Entry 6GNC (X-ray diffraction, 1.64 A resolution); this record covers chain A.

== Chain A ==
Name: Thioredoxin reductase
From: Clostridium acetobutylicum ATCC 824
UniProtKB: Q97IU2 (Q97IU2_CLOAB); residues 1-291 here = UniProt positions 1-291
Sequence (294 residues; row label = number of the first residue in the row; numbers below 1 keep their minus sign (Gly-2 is residue -2)):
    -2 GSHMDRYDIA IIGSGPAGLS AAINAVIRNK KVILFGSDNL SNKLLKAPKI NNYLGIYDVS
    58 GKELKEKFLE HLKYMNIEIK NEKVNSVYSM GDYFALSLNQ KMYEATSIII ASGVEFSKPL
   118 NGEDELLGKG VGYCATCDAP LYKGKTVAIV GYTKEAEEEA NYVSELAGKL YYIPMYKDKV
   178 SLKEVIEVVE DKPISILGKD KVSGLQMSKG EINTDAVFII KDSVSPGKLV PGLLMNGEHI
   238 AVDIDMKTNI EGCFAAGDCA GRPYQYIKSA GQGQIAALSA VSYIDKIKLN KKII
Unresolved in the structure: -2 to 0, 288-291
Construct notes: expression tag (-2 to 0)
Ligand contacts: FAD (flavin-adenine dinucleotide): Ile9, Gly10, Ser11, Gly12, Pro13, Ala14, Gly15, Phe32, Gly33, Ser34, Leu37, Ser38, Lys40, Lys43, Ala44, Lys46, Ile47, Asn49, Glu79, Lys80, Val81, Ala108, Ser109, Gly110, Asp219, Ser220, Leu226, Ala253, Gly254, Asp255, Tyr261, Gln262, Tyr263, Ser266, Gln271
What the authors report for this chain:
  - binding site for flavin-adenine dinucleotide: Tyr263

== Overview ==
Ligands of chain A: flavin-adenine dinucleotide. The paper reports a binding site for flavin-adenine
dinucleotide at Tyr263.
Chain A is Thioredoxin reductase (Clostridium acetobutylicum ATCC 824); the structure, Crystal structure of a
Ferredoxin-Flavin Thioredoxin Reductase from Clostridium acetobutylicum at 1.64 A resolution, was determined
by X-ray diffraction, deposited together with 6GN9, 6GNA, 6GNB and 6GND.
